6R10 - chains C and F of the 26 polymer chains in the assembly; structure by electron microscopy, 4.30 A resolution (low resolution: residue-level contacts below are approximate; hydrogen-bond / salt-bridge calls are withheld).

== Chain C ==
Molecule: V-type ATP synthase alpha chain
Source organism: Thermus thermophilus (strain HB8 / ATCC 27634 / DSM 579)
Notes: EC 7.1.2.2
UniProt: Q56403 (VATA_THET8); numbering as in UniProt (aligned over 1-578)
Amino-acid sequence (578 residues; numbered 1 to 578; the number before each row is that of its first residue):
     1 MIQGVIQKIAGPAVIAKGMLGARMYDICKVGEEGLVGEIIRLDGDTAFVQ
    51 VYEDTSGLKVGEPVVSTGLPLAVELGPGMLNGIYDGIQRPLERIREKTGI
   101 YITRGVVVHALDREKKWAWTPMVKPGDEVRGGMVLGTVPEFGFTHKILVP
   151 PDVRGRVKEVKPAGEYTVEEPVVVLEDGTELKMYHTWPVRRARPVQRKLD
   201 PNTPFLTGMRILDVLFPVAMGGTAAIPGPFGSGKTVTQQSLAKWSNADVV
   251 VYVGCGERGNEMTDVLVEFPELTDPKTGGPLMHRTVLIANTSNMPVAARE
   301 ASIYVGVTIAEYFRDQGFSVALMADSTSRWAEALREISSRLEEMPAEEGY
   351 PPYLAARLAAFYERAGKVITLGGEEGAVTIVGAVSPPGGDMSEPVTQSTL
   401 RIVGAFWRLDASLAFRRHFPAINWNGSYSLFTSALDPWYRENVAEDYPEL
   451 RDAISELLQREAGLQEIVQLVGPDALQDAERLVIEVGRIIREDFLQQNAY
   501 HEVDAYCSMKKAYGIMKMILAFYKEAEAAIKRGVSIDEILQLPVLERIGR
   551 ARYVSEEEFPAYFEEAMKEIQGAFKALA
Not modelled in the structure: 578

== Chain F ==
Molecule: V-type ATP synthase beta chain
Source organism: Thermus thermophilus (strain HB8 / ATCC 27634 / DSM 579)
UniProt: Q56404 (VATB_THET8); residue numbers follow UniProt; this construct covers 1-478
Amino-acid sequence (478 residues; row label = number of the first residue in the row):
     1 MDLLKKEYTGITYISGPLLFVENAKDLAYGAIVDIKDGTGRVRGGQVIEV
    51 SEEYAVIQVFEETTGLDLATTSVSLVEDVARLGVSKEMLGRRFNGIGKPI
   101 DGLPPITPEKRLPITGLPLNPVARRKPEQFIQTGISTIDVMNTLVRGQKL
   151 PIFSGSGLPANEIAAQIARQATVRPDLSGEGEKEEPFAVVFAAMGITQRE
   201 LSYFIQEFERTGALSRSVLFLNKADDPTIERILTPRMALTVAEYLAFEHD
   251 YHVLVILTDMTNYCEALREIGAAREEIPGRRGYPGYMYTDLATIYERAGV
   301 VEGKKGSVTQIPILSMPDDDRTHPIPDLTGYITEGQIQLSRELHRKGIYP
   351 PIDPLPSLSRLMNNGVGKGKTREDHKQVSDQLYSAYANGVDIRKLVAIIG
   401 EDALTENDRRYLQFADAFERFFINQGQQNRSIEESLQIAWALLSMLPQGE
   451 LKRISKDHIGKYYGQKLEEIWGAPQALD
Not modelled in the structure: 1-4, 465-478
Residues lining bound ligands:
  - ADP (adenosine-5'-diphosphate), molecule 1: Phe20, Glu49, Val56, Arg274, Glu275, Glu276
  - ADP, molecule 2: Leu358, Ser359, Arg360, Asn363

== How chain C and chain F interact ==
Pairs across the interface (50):
  Gly21(C) - Asp67(F)
  Gly21(C) - Leu68(F)
  Ala22(C) - Leu66(F)
  Arg23(C) - Gly65(F)
  Arg23(C) - Leu66(F)
  Arg23(C) - Asp67(F)
  Met24(C) - Thr63(F)
  Met24(C) - Thr64(F)
  Met24(C) - Gly65(F)
  Met24(C) - Leu66(F)
  Tyr25(C) - Thr64(F)
  Arg41(C) - Tyr13(F)
  Arg41(C) - Ile14(F)
  Leu42(C) - Tyr13(F)
  Leu42(C) - Ile14(F)
  Leu42(C) - Leu68(F)
  Asp43(C) - Thr12(F)
  Asp43(C) - Tyr13(F)
  Gly44(C) - Thr12(F)
  Gly44(C) - Leu68(F)
  Lys198(C) - Gln198(F)
  Asp200(C) - Ser202(F)
  Asp200(C) - Gln206(F)
  Met344(C) - Ala272(F)
  Met344(C) - Glu275(F)
  Glu347(C) - Arg268(F)
  Glu347(C) - Arg281(F)
  Pro352(C) - Arg268(F)
  Pro352(C) - Ala272(F)
  Tyr353(C) - Glu269(F)
  Ala355(C) - Glu265(F)
  Ala356(C) - Thr228(F)
  Glu363(C) - Thr197(F)
  Glu363(C) - Gln198(F)
  Glu363(C) - Ala224(F)
  Glu363(C) - Asp225(F)
  Ser392(C) - Asp318(F)
  Gln397(C) - Pro317(F)
  Leu400(C) - Ser156(F)
  Arg401(C) - Thr261(F)
  Arg401(C) - Glu265(F)
  Arg401(C) - Ser315(F)
  Gly426(C) - Arg345(F)
  Tyr428(C) - Ser156(F)
  Tyr428(C) - Gly157(F)
  Tyr428(C) - Arg341(F)
  Leu430(C) - Arg199(F)
  Gln459(C) - Arg345(F)
  Leu470(C) - Ala397(F)
  Leu470(C) - Ile398(F)
Also at the interface, not in a pair above, chain C (38 interface residues in all): Leu20, Arg191, Glu342, Glu343, Ala346, Ile402, Val403, Asn425, Ser427, Phe431, Glu466
Also at the interface, not in a pair above, chain F (40 interface residues in all): Ser15, Glu62, Ala69, Glu276, Gly282, Tyr283, His323

== Overview ==
38 residues of chain C face 40 of chain F across their interface. Bound to chain F: ADP.
Here chain C is V-type ATP synthase alpha chain and chain F is V-type ATP synthase beta chain, both from
Thermus thermophilus (strain HB8 / ATCC 27634 / DSM 579). Entry 6R10 (Thermus thermophilus V/A-type
ATPase/synthase, rotational state 1R) was determined by electron microscopy (same publication as 6QUM, 6R0W,
6R0Y and 6R0Z).
